3JAK - chains N and B of the 14 polymer chains in the assembly; structure by electron microscopy, 3.30 A resolution.

# Chain N
Protein: Microtubule-associated protein RP/EB family member 3
Organism: Homo sapiens
Reference sequence: Q9UPY8 (MARE3_HUMAN); residues 1-200 here = UniProt positions 1-200
Chain sequence (203 residues; each row starts with the number of its first residue; numbers below 1 keep their minus sign (Ser-2 is residue -2)):
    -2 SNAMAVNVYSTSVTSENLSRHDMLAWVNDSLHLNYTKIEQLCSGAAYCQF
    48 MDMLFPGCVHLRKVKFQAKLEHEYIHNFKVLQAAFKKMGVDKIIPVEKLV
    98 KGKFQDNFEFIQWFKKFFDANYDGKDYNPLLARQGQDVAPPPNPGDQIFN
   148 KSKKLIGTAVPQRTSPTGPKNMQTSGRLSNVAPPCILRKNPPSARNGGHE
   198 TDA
Unresolved in the structure: -2 to 0, 132-200
Construct notes: expression tag (-2 to 0)
Curated features (UniProtKB/Swiss-Prot):
  - modified residue (Phosphoserine): Ser162, Ser176

# Chain B
Protein: Tubulin beta chain
Organism: Sus scrofa
Reference sequence: P02554 (TBB_PIG); the author numbering skips numbers that UniProt does not, so the offset changes along the chain: 1-44 = UniProt 1-44; 47-360 = UniProt 45-358; 369-455 = UniProt 359-445
Chain sequence (445 residues; numbered 1 to 455; 10 numbers in that range are skipped by the numbering (no residue carries them; nothing is unmodelled there); the number before each row is that of its first residue):
     1 MREIVHIQAGQCGNQIGAKFWEVISDEHGIDPTGSYHGDSDLQL
    47 ERINVYYNEAAGNKYVPRAILVDLEPGTMDSVRSGPFGQIFRPDNFVFGQ
    97 SGAGNNWAKGHYTEGAELVDSVLDVVRKESESCDCLQGFQLTHSLGGGTG
   147 SGMGTLLISKIREEYPDRIMNTFSVVPSPKVSDTVVEPYNATLSVHQLVE
   197 NTDETYCIDNEALYDICFRTLKLTTPTYGDLNHLVSATMSGVTTCLRFPG
   247 QLNADLRKLAVNMVPFPRLHFFMPGFAPLTSRGSQQYRALTVPELTQQMF
   297 DAKNMMAACDPRHGRYLTVAAVFRGRMSMKEVDEQMLNVQNKNSSYFVEW
   347 IPNNVKTAVCDIPP
   369 RGLKMSATFIGNSTAIQELFKRISEQFTAMFRRKAFLHWYTGEGMDEMEF
   419 TEAESNMNDLVSEYQQYQDATADEQGEFEEEGEEDEA
Unresolved in the structure: 440-455
Residues lining bound ligands:
  - GTP-gamma-S (GSP; 5'-guanosine-diphosphate-monothiophosphate): Gly10, Gln11, Cys12, Gln15, Ile16, Asp69, Glu71, Asn101, Ser140, Gly143, Gly144, Thr145, Gly146, Val171, Asp179, Glu183, Asn206, Leu209, Tyr224, Leu227, Asn228
  - GTP (guanosine-5'-triphosphate): Gln247, Leu248, Lys254
Curated features (UniProtKB/Swiss-Prot):
  - motif: Met1 to Ile4 (MREI motif)
  - binding site (GTP): Gln11, Glu71, Ser140, Gly144, Thr145, Gly146, Asn206, Asn228
  - binding site (Mg(2+)): Glu71
  - modified residue: Ser40 (Phosphoserine), Lys60 (N6-acetyllysine), Ser174 (Phosphoserine), Thr287 (Phosphothreonine), Thr292 (Phosphothreonine), Arg320 (Omega-N-methylarginine), Glu448 (5-glutamyl polyglutamate)
  - cross-link (Glycyl lysine isopeptide (Lys-Gly)): Lys60 (interchain with G-Cter in ubiquitin), Lys326 (interchain with G-Cter in ubiquitin)
From the paper describing this entry:
  - conformationally variable residues (loop rearrangement): Glu71 to Asp76, Pro175 to Val177
  - self-association interface (contacts with another copy of this molecule): Tyr283

# Chain N / chain B interface
Residue-residue contacts (17):
  Thr11(N) with His406(B)
  Asn14(N) with Thr409(B); Gly410(B)
  Ser16(N) with Gly412(B), hydrogen bond (side chain-backbone); Asp414(B)
  Arg17(N) with Tyr108(B); Gly412(B), hydrogen bond (backbone-backbone)
  Lys100(N) with Glu113(B)
  Phe101(N) with Tyr108(B); Thr109(B)
  Gln102(N) with Thr109(B); Glu110(B); Glu113(B)
  Phe105(N) with Gly410(B); Glu411(B); Gly412(B)
  Gln109(N) with Gly410(B)
Interface residues without a listed pair, chain N (13 interface residues in all): Val10, Leu15, His18, Asp103
Interface residues without a listed pair, chain B (11 interface residues in all): Met413
The authors on this interface:
  - pairs named by the authors: Arg17(N)-Tyr108(B) (cation-pi contact)
  - interface residues, chain N: Lys100(N), Phe101(N)

# In short
The interface between chain N and chain B involves 13 residues on one side and 11 on the other; the contacts
include 2 hydrogen bonds. Polar pairs include Ser16(N)-Gly412(B) and Arg17(N)-Gly412(B). The paper describes a
cation-pi contact between Arg17(N) and Tyr108(B). The paper reports interface residues Lys100(N) and
Phe101(N); conformational variability at Glu71(B) and Pro175(B).
Chain N is Microtubule-associated protein RP/EB family member 3 (Homo sapiens) and chain B is Tubulin beta
chain (Sus scrofa); the structure, Cryo-EM structure of GTPgammaS-microtubule co-polymerized with EB3 (merged
dataset with and without kinesin bound), was determined by electron microscopy together with 3JAL, 3JAR, 3JAS,
3JAT and 3JAW from the same study.
